Entry 6EJF (electron microscopy, 8.00 A resolution (low resolution: residue-level contacts below are approximate; hydrogen-bond / salt-bridge calls are withheld)); this record covers chains J and K of the 18 polymer chains in the assembly.

Chain J (and K):
Molecule: Type IV pilus assembly protein PilF
Source organism: Thermus thermophilus (strain HB8 / ATCC 27634 / DSM 579)
Notes: chain K of this document is another copy of the same molecule, construct and numbering; everything in this record applies to it too
UniProtKB: Q5SLC9 (Q5SLC9_THET8); residues 163-299 here = UniProt positions 163-299
Amino-acid sequence (137 residues; each row starts with the number of its first residue):
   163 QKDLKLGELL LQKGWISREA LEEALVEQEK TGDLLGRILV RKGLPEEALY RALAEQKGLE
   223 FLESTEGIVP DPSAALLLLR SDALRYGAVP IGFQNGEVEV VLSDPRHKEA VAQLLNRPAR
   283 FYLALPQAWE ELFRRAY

Chain J / chain K interface:
Residue-residue contacts - 13 pairs, chain J then chain K:
  D233(J) with K164(K)
  P234(J) with Q163(K); D165(K)
  S235(J) with Q163(K); K164(K)
  L238(J) with Q163(K); D165(K); R268(K); K270(K)
  L239(J) with Q163(K)
  R297(J) with K167(K)
  A298(J) with K167(K)
  Y299(J) with K270(K)
Interface residues without a listed pair, chain J (9 interface residues in all): G254

Overview:
9 residues of chain J and 6 residues of chain K are in contact.
Chain J and chain K are both Type IV pilus assembly protein PilF (Thermus thermophilus (strain HB8 / ATCC
27634 / DSM 579)); the structure, Thermus thermophilus PilF ATPase (apoprotein form), was determined by
electron microscopy, deposited together with 5OIU and 6F8L.
